3WMB - chain A; structure by X-ray diffraction, 2.70 A resolution.

== Chain A ==
Name: Beta-hexosaminidase
From: Ostrinia furnacalis
Notes: EC 3.2.1.52
UniProt: Q06GJ0 (Q06GJ0_OSTFU); numbering as in UniProt (aligned over 23-594)
Chain sequence (572 residues; each row starts with the number of its first residue):
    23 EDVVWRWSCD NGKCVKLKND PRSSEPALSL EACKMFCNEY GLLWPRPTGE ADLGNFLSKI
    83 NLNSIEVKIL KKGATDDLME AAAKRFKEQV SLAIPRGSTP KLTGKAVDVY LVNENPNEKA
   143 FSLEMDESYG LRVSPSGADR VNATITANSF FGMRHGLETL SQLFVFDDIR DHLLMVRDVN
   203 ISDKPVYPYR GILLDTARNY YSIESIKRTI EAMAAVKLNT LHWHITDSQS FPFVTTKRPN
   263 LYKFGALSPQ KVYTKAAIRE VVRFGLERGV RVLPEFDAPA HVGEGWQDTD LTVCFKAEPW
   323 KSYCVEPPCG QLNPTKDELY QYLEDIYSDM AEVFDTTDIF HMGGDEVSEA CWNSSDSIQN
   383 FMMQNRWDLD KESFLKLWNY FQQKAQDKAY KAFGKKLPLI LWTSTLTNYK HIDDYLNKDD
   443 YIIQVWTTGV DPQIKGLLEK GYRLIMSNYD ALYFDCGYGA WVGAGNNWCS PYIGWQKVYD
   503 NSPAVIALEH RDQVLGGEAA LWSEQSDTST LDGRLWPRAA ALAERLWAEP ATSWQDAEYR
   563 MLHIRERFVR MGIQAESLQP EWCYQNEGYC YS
Construct notes: engineered mutation Leu-243 (Phe in Q06GJ0), Phe-570 (Leu in Q06GJ0)
Disulfides: Cys-31/Cys-59, Cys-36/Cys-55, Cys-316/Cys-373, Cys-326/Cys-331, Cys-478/Cys-491, Cys-585/Cys-592
Glycans and other covalent adducts: N-acetylglucosamine (NAG) linked to Asn-164, Asn-375
Small-molecule neighbours: NF1 (2-(2-{[(5-methyl-1,3,4-thiadiazol-2-yl)methyl]amino}ethyl)-1H-benzo[de]isoquinoline-1,3(2H)-dione): Val-327, Glu-328, Asp-367, Trp-424, Trp-448, Tyr-475, Trp-483, Val-484, Trp-490, Trp-524
UniProt features mapped onto this chain:
  - active site (Charge relay system): Asp-249, His-303, Glu-368
  - site: Val-327 (Important determinant of glycosidic bond specificity), Glu-328 (Essential for chitooligosaccharide substrate binding), Trp-490 (Essential for chitooligosaccharide substrate binding)
  - glycosylation (N-linked (GlcNAc...) asparagine): Asn-164, Asn-375
  - mutagenesis: Val-327 (V327G: 5.3-fold decrease in Ki for PUGNAc inhibitor as a result of widened active pocket entrance ...), Glu-328 (E328A: 19% decrease in catalytic activity with 4MU-beta-GlcNAc as substrate. 8-fold increase in KM for GlcNAc-beta-1,4-GlcNAc. 42-fold increase in Ki for TMG-chitotriomycin inhibitor ...), His-433 (H433A: 1389-fold decrease in catalytic activity with 4MU-beta-GlcNAc as substrate), Trp-448 (W448A: 2-fold increase in KM, 927-fold decrease in kcat and a 1900-fold decrease in kcat/KM with 4MU-beta-GlcNAc as substrate ...), Trp-490 (W490A: 2,277-fold increase in Ki for TMG-chitotriomycin inhibitor. 13-fold increase in KM for GlcNAc-beta-1,4-GlcNAc ...)
What the authors report for this chain:
  - catalytic residues: Asp-367, Glu-368 (citing earlier work)
  - conformationally variable residues (side-chain flip): Val-327, Asp-367, Glu-526
  - binding site for NF1: Val-327, Trp-448, Tyr-475, Trp-483, Val-484, Trp-490
  - mutagenesis - W490A: abolished binding to NF1

== In short ==
Ligands of chain A: compound NF1. N-acetylglucosamine is covalently linked to Asn-164 and Asn-375. From
UniProt: 3 active-site residues and 5 mutagenesis sites. From the paper: catalytic residues Asp-367 and
Glu-368; W490A abolishes binding to NF1.
Chain A is Beta-hexosaminidase (Ostrinia furnacalis); the structure, Crystal structure of insect
beta-N-acetyl-D-hexosaminidase OfHex1 complexed with naphthalimide derivative Q1, was determined by X-ray
diffraction, deposited together with 3WMC.
